9KM0 - chains O and L of the 39 polymer chains in the assembly; structure by electron microscopy, 2.78 A resolution.

# Chain O
Molecule: Reaction center protein O chain
Source organism: Dinoroseobacter shibae DFL 12
Reference sequence: A8LIU2 (A8LIU2_DINSH); residue numbers follow UniProt; this construct covers 1-239
Amino-acid sequence (239 residues; row label = number of the first residue in the row):
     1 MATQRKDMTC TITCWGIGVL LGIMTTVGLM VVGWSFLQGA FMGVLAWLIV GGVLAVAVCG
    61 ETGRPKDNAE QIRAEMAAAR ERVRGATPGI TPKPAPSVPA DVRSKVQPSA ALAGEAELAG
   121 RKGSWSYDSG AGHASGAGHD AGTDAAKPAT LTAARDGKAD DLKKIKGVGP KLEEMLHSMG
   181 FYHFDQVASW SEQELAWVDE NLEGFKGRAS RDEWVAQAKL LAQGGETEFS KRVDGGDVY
Not modelled in the structure: 1-7, 60-239

# Chain L
Molecule: Reaction center protein L chain
Source organism: Dinoroseobacter shibae DFL 12
Reference sequence: A8LQ16 (A8LQ16_DINSH); numbering as in UniProt (aligned over 1-279)
Amino-acid sequence (279 residues; numbered 1 to 279; the number before each row is that of its first residue):
     1 MALLSFERKY RVRGGTLIGG DLFDFWVGPF YVGFFGVTTA FFALLGTILI FWGASQQGTF
    61 NPWLINIAPP DLSYGLGMAP LMEGGLWQII TICAIGAFVS WALREVEICR KLGMGYHVPF
   121 AFSVAIFAYV TLVVFRPLLM GAWGHGFPYG IWSHLDWVSN TGYAYLHFHY NPAHMIAVTF
   181 FFTTTLALAL HGALVLSAAN PPKGEEVKGP DNEDTFFRDF IGYSIGTLGI HRVGLLLALN
   241 AGFWSAVCII ISGPVWTKGW PEWWNWWLEM PIWPSQVDC
Not modelled in the structure: 1, 276-279
Sequence notes: conflict Asp-278 (Gly in A8LQ16), Cys-279 (Leu in A8LQ16)
Ion coordination: Fe ion: His-191, His-231 (shared with 3 residues of chain M)
Residues lining bound ligands:
  - bacteriochlorophyll a (BCL), molecule 1: Thr-47, Ile-50, Phe-98, Phe-122, Ala-125, Ile-126, Ala-128, Tyr-129, Leu-132, Phe-147, Ile-151, Trp-152, His-154, Leu-155, Trp-157, Val-158, Ser-159, Thr-161, Gly-162, Tyr-163, Phe-168, His-169, His-174, Ala-177, Val-178, Phe-181, Phe-182, Ser-245, Ala-246, Cys-248, Ile-249
  - bacteriochlorophyll a (BCL), molecule 2: His-169, His-174, Met-175, Val-178, Thr-179, Phe-182, Thr-183, Leu-186
  - bacteriochlorophyll a / bacteriopheophytin a: Val-158, Tyr-163, His-169, Phe-181, Phe-182, Thr-183, Thr-185, Leu-186, Ala-189, Leu-190, Phe-217, Phe-220, Ile-221
  - bacteriopheophytin a (BPH): Thr-39, Phe-42, Ala-43, Gly-46, Thr-47, Ile-50, Ile-90, Cys-93, Ala-94, Ala-97, Phe-98, Trp-101, Glu-105, Val-118, Ala-121, Phe-122, Ala-125, Tyr-129, Phe-147, Tyr-149, Gly-150, Ile-151, His-154, Ala-238, Leu-239
  - MW9 ((21R,24R,27S)-24,27,28-trihydroxy-18,24-dioxo-19,23,25-trioxa-24lambda~5~-phosphaoctacosan-21-yl (9Z)-octadec-9-enoate), molecule 1: Ala-2, Val-27, Gly-28, Leu-44, Thr-47
  - MW9, molecule 2: Ile-18, Phe-34, Phe-35, Phe-42, Gly-96, Ser-100
  - MW9, molecule 3: Ile-50, Phe-51, Thr-59, Phe-60, Asn-61, Pro-62, Trp-63, Ile-65, Tyr-149, Ile-151
  - MW9, molecule 4: Trp-63, Ile-151, Trp-152
  - MW9, molecule 5: Asn-200, Pro-201, Pro-202
  - MW9, molecule 6: Ile-272, Trp-273, Pro-274
  - ubiquinone-10 (U10), molecule 1: Val-27, Phe-30, Tyr-31, Val-32, Gly-36, Val-37, Ala-40, Trp-101, Arg-104
  - ubiquinone-10 (U10), molecule 2: Phe-120, Phe-180, Thr-183, Leu-186, Ala-187, Leu-190, His-191, Leu-194, Phe-217, Ile-221, Tyr-223, Ser-224, Ile-225, Gly-226, Ile-230, Val-233, Leu-236, Leu-237, Leu-239, Asn-240, Phe-243, Trp-244

# Interface between chain O and chain L
Pairs across the interface (8; chain O residue first):
  Trp-34(O) with Pro-271(L)
  Leu-37(O) with Trp-263(L); Trp-266(L), hydrophobic
  Gln-38(O) with Trp-266(L), hydrogen bond (side chain-backbone); Glu-269(L), hydrogen bond (side chain-backbone); Pro-271(L)
  Phe-41(O) with Trp-266(L), hydrophobic; Trp-267(L), hydrophobic
Other interface residues (no listed pair), chain O (5 interface residues in all): Met-42
Other interface residues (no listed pair), chain L (7 interface residues in all): Met-270, Ile-272

# Overview
Chain O and chain L form an interface of 5 and 7 residues respectively, with 2 hydrogen bonds. Among the polar
pairs are Gln-38(O)/Trp-266(L) and Gln-38(O)/Glu-269(L).
Chain O is Reaction center protein O chain and chain L is Reaction center protein L chain, both from
Dinoroseobacter shibae DFL 12; the structure, Cryo-EM structure of a tri-heme cytochrome-associated RC-LH1
complex from a marine photoheterotrophic bacterium, purified with EDTA-2Na-containing ..., was determined by
electron microscopy (same publication as 8YY9 and 8YZ2).
